PDB entry 8SGX | electron microscopy, 10.30 A resolution (very low resolution: no residue pairs are listed; an interface is given only as per-side residue counts) | chains C and D of the 10 polymer chains in the assembly

== Chain C (and D) ==
Protein: Propionyl-coa carboxylase beta chain, putative
From: Leishmania tarentolae
Notes: chain D of this document is another copy of the same molecule, construct and numbering; everything in this record applies to it too
UniProt: A0A640KR17 (A0A640KR17_LEITA); numbering as in UniProt (aligned over 34-522)
Sequence (489 residues; numbered 34 to 522; the number before each row is that of its first residue):
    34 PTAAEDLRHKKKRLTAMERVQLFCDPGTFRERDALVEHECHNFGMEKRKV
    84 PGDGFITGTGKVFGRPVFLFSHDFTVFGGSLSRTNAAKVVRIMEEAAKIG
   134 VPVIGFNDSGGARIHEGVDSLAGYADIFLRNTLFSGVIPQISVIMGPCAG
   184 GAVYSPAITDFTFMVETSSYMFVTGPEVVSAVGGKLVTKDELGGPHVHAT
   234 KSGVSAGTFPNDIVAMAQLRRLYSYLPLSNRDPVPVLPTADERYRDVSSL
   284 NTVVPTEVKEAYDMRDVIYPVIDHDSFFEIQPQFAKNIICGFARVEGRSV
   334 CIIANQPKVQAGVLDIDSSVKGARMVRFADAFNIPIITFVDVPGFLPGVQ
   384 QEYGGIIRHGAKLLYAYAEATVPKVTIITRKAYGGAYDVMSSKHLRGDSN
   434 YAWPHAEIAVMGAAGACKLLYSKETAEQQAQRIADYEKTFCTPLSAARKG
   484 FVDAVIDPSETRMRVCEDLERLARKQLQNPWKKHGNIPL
Ligand contacts: BTI (5-(hexahydro-2-oxo-1H-thieno[3,4-d]imidazol-6-yl)pentanal): P376, G377, F378, P380

== How chain C and chain D interact ==
At this resolution (10 A) residue pairs are not listed: 19 residues of chain C and 16 of chain D lie at the interface.

== Summary ==
19 residues of chain C and 16 residues of chain D are in contact. Ligands of chain C: compound BTI.
Chain C and chain D are both Propionyl-coa carboxylase beta chain, putative (Leishmania tarentolae); the
structure, Leishmania tarentolae propionyl-CoA carboxylase (alpha-4-beta-6), was determined by electron
microscopy, deposited together with 8SGY and 8SGZ.
